6MKM - chain A; structure by X-ray diffraction, 1.67 A resolution.

[Chain A]
Name: DNA-(apurinic or apyrimidinic site) lyase
Organism: Homo sapiens
Notes: EC 3.1.-.-, 4.2.99.18
UniProtKB: P27695 (APEX1_HUMAN); numbering as in UniProt (aligned over 40-318)
Sequence (285 residues; row label = number of the first residue in the row):
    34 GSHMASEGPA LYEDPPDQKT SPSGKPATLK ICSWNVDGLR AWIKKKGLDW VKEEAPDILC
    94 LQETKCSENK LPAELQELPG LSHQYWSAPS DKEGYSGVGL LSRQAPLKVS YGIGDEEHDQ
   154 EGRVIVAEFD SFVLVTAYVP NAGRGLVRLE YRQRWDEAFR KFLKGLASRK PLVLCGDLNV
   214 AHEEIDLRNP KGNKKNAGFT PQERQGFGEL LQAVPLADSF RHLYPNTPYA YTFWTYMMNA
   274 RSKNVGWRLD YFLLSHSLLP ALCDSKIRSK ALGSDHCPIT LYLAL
Disordered / not traced: 34-37
Construct notes: expression tag (34-39); conflict Ala138 (Cys in P27695)
What the authors report for this chain:
  - binding site for 2-amino-2-hydroxymethyl-propane-1,3-diol: Asp70, Glu96
  - binding site for 1,2-ethanediol: Glu216

[Overview]
The paper reports a binding site for 2-amino-2-hydroxymethyl-propane-1,3-diol at Asp70 and Glu96; a binding
site for 1,2-ethanediol at Glu216.
Chain A is DNA-(apurinic or apyrimidinic site) lyase (Homo sapiens); the structure, Crystallographic solvent
mapping analysis of DMSO/Tris bound to APE1, was determined by X-ray diffraction together with 6MK3, 6MKK and
6MKO from the same study.
